Entry 8VK7 (electron microscopy, 3.09 A resolution); this record covers chains A and O of the 35 polymer chains in the assembly.

[Chain A]
Molecule: 23S ribosomal RNA
Organism: Mycolicibacterium smegmatis MC2 155
Sequence (3120 nucleotides; each row starts with the number of its first residue):
     1 UAAGUGUUUA AGGGCGCAUG GUGGAUGCCU UGGCACUGGG AGCCGAUGAA GGACGUAGGA
    61 GGCUGCGAUA AGCCUCGGGG AGCUGUCAAC CGAGCGUUGA UCCGAGGAUG UCCGAAUGGG
   121 GAAACCCGGC ACGAGUGAUG UCGUGUCACC AGGCGCUGAA UAUAUAGGCG UCUGGGGGGA
   181 ACGCGGGGAA GUGAAACAUC UCAGUACCCG UAGGAAGAGA AAACAAAAUG UGAUUCCGUG
   241 AGUAGUGGCG AGCGAAAGCG GAGGAUGGCU AAACCGUAUG CAUGUGAUAC CGGGUAGGGG
   301 UUGUGUGUGC GGGGUUGUGG GACCUAUCUU UCCGGCUCUA CCUGGCUGGA GGGCAGUGAG
   361 AAAAUGUUGU GGUUAGCGGA AAUGGCUUGG GAUGGCCUGC CGUAGACGGU GAGAGCCCGG
   421 UACGUGAAAA CCCGACGUCU GUCUUGAUGG UGUUCCCGAG UAGCAGCGGG CCCGUGGAAU
   481 CUGCUGUGAA UCUGCCGGGA CCACCCGGUA AGCCUGAAUA CUUCCCAGUG ACCGAUAGCG
   541 GAUUAGUACC GUGAGGGAAU GGUGAAAAGU ACCCCGGGAG GGGAGUGAAA GAGUACCUGA
   601 AACCGUGCGC UUACAAUCCG UCAGAGCCCU CGACGUGUCG UGGGGUGAUG GCGUGCCUUU
   661 UGAAGAAUGA GCCUGCGAGU CAGGGACAUG UCGCGAGGUU AACCCGGGUG GGGUAGCCGC
   721 AGCGAAAGCG AGUCUGAAUA GGGCGUAUCC ACACAAGAGU GUGUGGUGUA GUGGUGUGUU
   781 CUGGACCCGA AGCGGAGUGA UCUACCCAUG GCCAGGGUGA AGCGCGGGUA AGACCGCGUG
   841 GAGGCCCGAA CCCACUUAGG UUGAAGACUG AGGGGAUGAG CUGUGGGUAG GGGUGAAAGG
   901 CCAAUCAAAC UCCGUGAUAG CUGGUUCUCC CCGAAAUGCA UUUAGGUGCA GCGUCGCAUG
   961 UUUCUUGCCG GAGGUAGAGC UACUGGAUGG CCGAUGGGCC CCACAGGGUU ACUGACGUCA
  1021 GCCAAACUCC GAAUGCCGGU AAGUCCAAGA GUGCGGCAGU GAGACGGCGG GGGAUAAGCU
  1081 CCGUGCGUCG AGAGGGAAAC AGCCCAGAUC GCCGGCUAAG GCCCCUAAGC GUGUGCUAAG
  1141 UGGAAAAGGA UGUGCAGUCG CGAAGACAAC CAGGAGGUUG GCUUAGAAGC AGCCACCCUU
  1201 GAAAGAGUGC GUAAUAGCUC ACUGGUCAAG UGAUUGUGCG CCGAUAAUGU AGCGGGGCUC
  1261 AAGCACACCG CCGAAGCCGC GGCAGCCAAC GUGUUGGCUG GGUAGGGGAG CGUCCUGCAU
  1321 CCGGUGAAGC CGCCGAGUGA UCGAGUGGUG GAGGGUGUGG GAGUGAGAAU GCAGGCAUGA
  1381 GUAGCGAUUA GGCAAGUGAG AACCUUGCCC GCCGAAAGAC CAAGGGUUCC UGGGCCAGGC
  1441 CAGUCCGCCC AGGGUGAGUC GGGACCUAAG GCGAGGCCGA CAGGCGUAGU CGAUGGACAA
  1501 CGGGUUGAUA UUCCCGUACC CGUGUAUGUG CGUCCAUGAU GAAUCAGCGG UACUAACCAU
  1561 CCAAAACCAC CGUGACCGCA CCUUUCGGGG UGUGGCGUUG GUGGGGCUGC AUGGGACCUU
  1621 CGUUGGUAGU AGUCAAGCGA UGGGGUGACG CAGGAAGGUA GCCGUACCGG UCAGUGGUAA
  1681 UACCGGGGUA AGCCUGUAGG GAGUCAGAUA GGUAAAUCCG UCUGGCAUAU AUCCUGAGAG
  1741 GUGAUGCAUA GCCGAGUGAG GCGAAUUCGG UGAUCCUAUG CUGCCGAGAA AAGCCUCUAG
  1801 CGAGGACAUA CACGGCCCGU ACCCCAAACC AACACAGGUG GUCAGGUAGA GAAUACUAAG
  1861 GCGUACGAGU GAACUAUGGU UAAGGAACUC GGCAAAAUGC CCCCGUAACU UCGGGAGAAG
  1921 GGGGACCCAC AUGGCGUGUA AGCCUUUACG GCCCAAGCGU GAGUGGGUGG CACAAACCAG
  1981 UGAGAAGCGA CUGUUUACUA AAAACACAGG UCCGUGCGAA GUCGCAAGAC GAUGUAUACG
  2041 GACUGACGCC UGCCCGGUGC UGGAAGGUUA AGAGGACCCG UUAACUCCCU UUGGGGGUGA
  2101 AGCGGAGAAU UUAAGCCCCA GUAAACGGCG GUGGUAACUA UAACCAUCCU AAGGUAGCGA
  2161 AAUUCCUUGU CGGGUAAGUU CCGACCUGCA CGAAUGGCGU AACGACUUCU CAACUGUCUC
  2221 AACCAUAGAC UCGGCGAAAU UGCACUACGA GUAAAGAUGC UCGUUACGCG CGGCAGGACG
  2281 AAAAGACCCC GGGACCUUCA CUACAACUUG GUAUUGGUGC UCGAUACGGU UUGUGUAGGA
  2341 UAGGUGGGAG ACUGUGAAGC UCACACGCCA GUGUGGGUGG AGUCGUUGUU GAAAUACCAC
  2401 UCUGAUCGUA UUGGGCCUCU AACCUCGGAC CGUAUAUCCG GUUCAGGGAC AGUGCCUGGU
  2461 GGGUAGUUUA ACUGGGGCGG UUGCCUCCUA AAAUGUAACG GAGGCGCCCA AAGGUUCCCU
  2521 CAACCUGGAC GGCAAUCAGG UGUUGAGUGU AAGUGCACAA GGGAGCUUGA CUGCGAGACG
  2581 GACAUGUCGA GCAGGGACGA AAGUCGGGAC UAGUGAUCCG GCACCUCUGA GUGGAAGGGG
  2641 UGUCGCUCAA CGGAUAAAAG GUACCCCGGG GAUAACAGGC UGAUCUUCCC CAAGAGUCCA
  2701 UAUCGACGGG AUGGUUUGGC ACCUCGAUGU CGGCUCGUCG CAUCCUGGGG CUGGAGCAGG
  2761 UCCCAAGGGU UGGGCUGUUC GCCCAUUAAA GCGGCACGCG AGCUGGGUUU AGAACGUCGU
  2821 GAGACAGUUC GGUCUCUAUC CGCCGCGCGC GUCAGAAGCU UGAGGAAACC UGUCCCUAGU
  2881 ACGAGAGGAC CGGGACGGAC GAACCUCUGG UAUACCAGUU GUCCCACCAG GGGCACGGCU
  2941 GGAUAGCCAC GUUCGGACAG GAUAACCGCU GAAAGCAUCU AAGCGGGAAA CCUCUUCCAA
  3001 GACCAGGCUU CUCACCCUCU AGGAGGGAUA AGGCCCCCCG CAGACCACGG GAUUGAUAGA
  3061 CCAGACCUGG AAGCCUAGUA AUAGGUGCAG GGAACUGGCA CUAACCGGCC GAAAACUUAC
Unresolved in the structure: 1, 1546-1619, 2056-2150

[Chain O]
Molecule: 50S ribosomal protein L17
Organism: Mycolicibacterium smegmatis MC2 155
UniProt: A0QSL9 (RL17_MYCS2); numbering as in UniProt (aligned over 1-199)
Sequence (199 residues; each row starts with the number of its first residue):
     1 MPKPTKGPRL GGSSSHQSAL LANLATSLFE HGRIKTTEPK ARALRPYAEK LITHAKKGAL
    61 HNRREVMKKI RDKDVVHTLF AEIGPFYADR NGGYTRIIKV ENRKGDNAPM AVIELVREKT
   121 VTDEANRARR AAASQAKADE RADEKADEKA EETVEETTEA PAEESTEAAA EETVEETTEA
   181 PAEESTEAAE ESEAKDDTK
Unresolved in the structure: 1, 120-199

[Interface between chain A and chain O]
Contacting residue pairs (110; chain A residue first):
  A1390(A) - His16(O)  stacking on the base
  A1390(A) - Ala19(O)  base contact
  G1391(A) - His16(O)  hydrogen bond to the sugar
  G1391(A) - Leu20(O)  sugar contact
  G1391(A) - Asn23(O)  base contact
  G1392(A) - Leu20(O)  sugar contact
  G1392(A) - Leu24(O)  sugar contact
  C1393(A) - Ser27(O)  hydrogen bond to the sugar
  C1393(A) - Lys35(O)  phosphate contact
  C1393(A) - Thr36(O)  phosphate contact
  A1394(A) - His31(O)  hydrogen bond to the sugar
  A1394(A) - Ile34(O)  phosphate contact
  A1394(A) - Lys35(O)  hydrogen bond to the phosphate
  A1401(A) - Lys104(O)  salt bridge to the phosphate
  A1402(A) - Arg103(O)  phosphate contact
  A1402(A) - Lys104(O)  phosphate contact
  A1402(A) - Gly105(O)  hydrogen bond to the phosphate
  A1402(A) - Asp106(O)  base contact
  C1409(A) - Asn23(O)  sugar contact
  C1410(A) - Ala19(O)  sugar contact
  C1410(A) - Asn23(O)  sugar contact
  G1674(A) - Arg63(O)  sugar contact
  G1674(A) - Lys73(O)  salt bridge to the phosphate
  G1674(A) - His77(O)  stacking on the base
  U1675(A) - Arg63(O)  hydrogen bond to the sugar
  U1675(A) - Arg64(O)  base contact
  U1675(A) - Met67(O)  base contact
  U1675(A) - Lys73(O)  hydrogen bond to the base
  G1867(A) - Arg103(O)  sugar contact
  G1867(A) - Asp106(O)  hydrogen bond to the sugar
  A1868(A) - Lys40(O)  phosphate contact
  A1868(A) - Arg103(O)  sugar contact
  A1868(A) - Asp106(O)  sugar contact
  A1868(A) - Ala108(O)  sugar contact
  A1868(A) - Pro109(O)  sugar contact
  G1869(A) - Thr37(O)  hydrogen bond to the phosphate
  G1869(A) - Pro39(O)  phosphate contact
  G1869(A) - Lys40(O)  salt bridge to the phosphate
  U1870(A) - Pro8(O)  base contact
  U1870(A) - Leu10(O)  phosphate contact
  G1871(A) - Lys6(O)  sugar contact
  G1871(A) - Gly7(O)  phosphate contact
  A2225(A) - Arg9(O)  salt bridge to the phosphate
  U2226(A) - Pro8(O)  phosphate contact
  U2226(A) - Arg9(O)  hydrogen bond to the phosphate
  U2226(A) - Gly12(O)  sugar contact
  C2232(A) - Asn107(O)  hydrogen bond to the sugar
  G2233(A) - Gly105(O)  base contact
  G2233(A) - Asp106(O)  base contact
  G2233(A) - Asn107(O)  hydrogen bond to the sugar
  U2913(A) - Arg9(O)  sugar contact
  U2913(A) - Ser14(O)  hydrogen bond to the sugar
  A2914(A) - Pro2(O)  base contact
  A2914(A) - Pro4(O)  base contact
  A2914(A) - Thr5(O)  hydrogen bond to the base
  A2914(A) - Arg9(O)  salt bridge to the phosphate
  A2914(A) - Ser14(O)  hydrogen bond to the phosphate
  A2914(A) - Gln17(O)  base contact
  A2914(A) - Ala43(O)  base contact
  A2914(A) - Tyr47(O)  base contact
  C2925(A) - Lys73(O)  sugar contact
  A2926(A) - Lys73(O)  phosphate contact
  A2929(A) - Arg64(O)  base contact
  G2930(A) - Arg64(O)  sugar contact
  G2931(A) - Lys68(O)  sugar contact
  G2932(A) - Lys68(O)  sugar contact
  G2932(A) - Arg71(O)  hydrogen bond to the sugar
  G2933(A) - Arg71(O)  hydrogen bond to the sugar
  C2934(A) - Ser15(O)  phosphate contact
  C3037(A) - Lys99(O)  hydrogen bond to the phosphate
  C3038(A) - Arg42(O)  salt bridge to the phosphate
  C3038(A) - Lys99(O)  salt bridge to the phosphate
  C3039(A) - Arg42(O)  salt bridge to the phosphate
  C3041(A) - Lys6(O)  salt bridge to the phosphate
  A3042(A) - Lys6(O)  base contact
  G3043(A) - Lys6(O)  hydrogen bond to the base
  G3059(A) - Lys3(O)  salt bridge to the phosphate
  G3059(A) - Arg45(O)  sugar contact
  G3059(A) - Gly93(O)  base contact
  A3060(A) - Glu49(O)  hydrogen bond to the sugar
  A3060(A) - Gly92(O)  sugar contact
  A3060(A) - Gly93(O)  sugar contact
  A3060(A) - Tyr94(O)  sugar contact
  C3061(A) - Lys50(O)  salt bridge to the phosphate
  C3061(A) - Thr53(O)  hydrogen bond to the phosphate
  C3061(A) - Asn91(O)  sugar contact
  A3071(A) - His61(O)  hydrogen bond to the base
  A3072(A) - Leu60(O)  sugar contact
  A3072(A) - His61(O)  hydrogen bond to the sugar
  A3072(A) - Arg64(O)  hydrogen bond to the sugar
  G3073(A) - Leu60(O)  sugar contact
  G3073(A) - Arg64(O)  salt bridge to the phosphate
  G3090(A) - His61(O)  hydrogen bond to the sugar
  G3091(A) - Lys57(O)  salt bridge to the phosphate
  G3091(A) - Glu65(O)  sugar contact
  G3092(A) - His54(O)  phosphate contact
  A3093(A) - Pro2(O)  hydrogen bond to the sugar
  A3093(A) - Lys3(O)  hydrogen bond to the sugar
  A3093(A) - Pro4(O)  base contact
  A3093(A) - Lys50(O)  salt bridge to the phosphate
  A3094(A) - Lys3(O)  sugar contact
  A3094(A) - Pro4(O)  base contact
  C3101(A) - Arg90(O)  hydrogen bond to the sugar
  C3101(A) - Gly92(O)  hydrogen bond to the sugar
  C3101(A) - Gly93(O)  hydrogen bond to the base
  U3102(A) - Arg45(O)  hydrogen bond to the base
  U3102(A) - Gly93(O)  sugar contact
  U3102(A) - Thr95(O)  sugar contact
  U3102(A) - Arg96(O)  phosphate contact
  A3103(A) - Arg96(O)  salt bridge to the phosphate
Other interface residues (no listed pair), chain A (55 interface residues in all): G1400, A1673, G1676, A2227, C3062
Other interface residues (no listed pair), chain O (68 interface residues in all): Ser13, Arg33, Glu38, Pro46, Asn62, Asp74, Met110, Val116

[In short]
55 residues of chain A face 68 of chain O across their interface; the contacts include 31 hydrogen bonds, 15
salt bridges and 2 aromatic stacking contacts. Polar pairs include U1675(A)-Lys73(O), A2914(A)-Thr5(O) and
G3043(A)-Lys6(O).
Here chain A is 23S ribosomal RNA and chain O is 50S ribosomal protein L17, both from Mycolicibacterium
smegmatis MC2 155. Entry 8VK7 (Structure of Mycobacterium smegmatis 50S ribosomal subunit bound to
HflX:50S-HflX-B) was determined by electron microscopy, deposited together with 8VIO, 8VK0, 8VKI, 8VKW, 8VPK,
8VR4, 8VR8 and 8VRL.
